2O5Y - chains L and H; structure by X-ray diffraction, 2.85 A resolution.

# Chain L
Name: chimeric antibody Fab 1E9-DB3
Organism: Mus musculus, Homo sapiens
Notes: fragment: light chain; engineered mutation(s): G63S; antibody fragment or engineered binder
Chain sequence (219 residues; numbered 1 to 214 plus 5 insertion-coded residues; the number before each row is that of its first residue; a row labelled like 27A-27E holds insertion residues (27A, then the next letters in order)):
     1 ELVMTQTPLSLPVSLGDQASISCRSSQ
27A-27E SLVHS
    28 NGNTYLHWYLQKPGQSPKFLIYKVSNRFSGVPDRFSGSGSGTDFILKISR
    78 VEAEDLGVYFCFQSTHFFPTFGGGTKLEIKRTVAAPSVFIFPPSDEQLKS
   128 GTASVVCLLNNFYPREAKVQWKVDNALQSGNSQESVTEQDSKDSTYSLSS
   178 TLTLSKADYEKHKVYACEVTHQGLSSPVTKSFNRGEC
Not modelled in the structure: 214
Disulfide bonds: Cys23-Cys88, Cys134-Cys194
Small-molecule neighbours: progesterone (STR): Phe89, Ser91, Pro96

# Chain H
Name: chimeric antibody Fab 1E9-DB3
Organism: Mus musculus, Homo sapiens
Notes: fragment: heavy chain; engineered mutation(s): L47W, M87T, R100W; antibody fragment or engineered binder
Chain sequence (227 residues; row label = number of the first residue in the row; note: 17 numbers in that range are skipped by the numbering (no residue carries them; nothing is unmodelled there); a row labelled like 82A-82C holds insertion residues (82A, then the next letters in order)):
     1 QVQLVQSGPELKKPGETVKISCKASGYMFTNYGMNWVKQAPGKALKWMGW
    51 IN
   52A P
    53 YTGESTFADDFKGRFAFFLETSATTAYLQI
82A-82C NNL
    83 KNEDTATYFCARGTTIVW
100A-100B AM
   101 DYWGQGTSVTVSSASTKGPSVFPLAPSSKSTSG
   136 GTAALGCLVKDYFPEPVTV
   156 SW
   162 NSGALTSG
   171 VHTFPAVLQSS
   183 GLYSLSSVVTVPSS
   199 SL
   202 GTQTYICNVNHKPSNTKVDKKV
   226 EPLSC
   232 D
   235 KTHT
Not modelled in the structure: 228-230, 232, 235-238
Disulfide bonds: Cys22-Cys92, Cys142-Cys208
Small-molecule neighbours: progesterone (STR): Asn35, Trp47, Trp50, Gly95, Thr97, Trp100, Ala100A, Met100B

# Interface between chain L and chain H
Contacting residue pairs (64):
  His27D(L) with Trp100(H)
  Tyr32(L) with Val99(H); Trp100(H), hydrophobic
  His34(L) with Val99(H); Trp100(H), hydrogen bond (side chain-backbone); Ala100A(H)
  Tyr36(L) with Ala100A(H); Met100B(H), hydrogen bond (side chain-backbone); Trp103(H)
  Gln38(L) with Gln39(H), hydrogen bond; Phe91(H)
  Ser43(L) with Phe91(H); Gly104(H), hydrogen bond (side chain-backbone); Gln105(H)
  Pro44(L) with Trp103(H)
  Phe46(L) with Ala100A(H), hydrophobic; Met100B(H); Asp101(H)
  Phe55(L) with Tyr102(H)
  Phe87(L) with Ala44(H), hydrophobic; Leu45(H), hydrophobic
  Phe89(L) with Met100B(H), hydrophobic
  Ser91(L) with Trp100(H), hydrogen bond (side chain-backbone)
  Phe94(L) with Thr58(H); Phe59(H)
  Phe95(L) with Ala60(H), hydrophobic; Asp61(H)
  Pro96(L) with Trp47(H)
  Phe98(L) with Leu45(H); Trp103(H), hydrophobic
  Gly99(L) with Ala44(H)
  Gly100(L) with Ala44(H)
  Phe116(L) with Ala139(H), hydrophobic
  Phe118(L) with Leu124(H); Ala125(H); Ala139(H); Leu140(H), hydrophobic
  Ser121(L) with Phe122(H); Pro123(H)
  Glu123(L) with Val121(H); Phe122(H); Lys221(H), salt bridge
  Gln124(L) with Phe122(H); Lys145(H)
  Ser131(L) with Leu143(H); Lys145(H)
  Val133(L) with Leu124(H), hydrophobic
  Leu135(L) with Phe174(H), hydrophobic; Val190(H), hydrophobic
  Asn137(L) with His172(H), hydrogen bond; Thr192(H)
  Asn138(L) with His172(H)
  Gln160(L) with Gln179(H)
  Glu161(L) with Val177(H)
  Ser162(L) with Phe174(H); Pro175(H), hydrogen bond (side chain-backbone); Val177(H)
  Val163(L) with Pro175(H)
  Thr164(L) with His172(H); Phe174(H)
  Ser174(L) with His172(H), hydrogen bond; Phe174(H)
  Leu175(L) with Phe174(H), hydrophobic
  Ser176(L) with Phe174(H)
Other interface residues (no listed pair), chain L (44 interface residues in all): Asn28, Tyr49, Lys50, Thr92, Ile117, Ser127, Asp167, Thr180
Other interface residues (no listed pair), chain H (41 interface residues in all): Val37, Lys46, Pro126, Ser127, Thr137, Leu178

# Summary
Chain L and chain H form an interface of 44 and 41 residues respectively, with 8 hydrogen bonds and 1 salt
bridge. Among the polar pairs are Glu123(L)-Lys221(H), His34(L)-Trp100(H) and Tyr36(L)-Met100B(H).
Progesterone is bound between chain L and chain H.
Here chain L is chimeric antibody Fab 1E9-DB3 and chain H is chimeric antibody Fab 1E9-DB3, both from Mus
musculus, Homo sapiens. Entry 2O5Y (Crystal structure of the 1E9 LeuH47Trp/ArgH100Trp Fab progesterone
complex) was determined by X-ray diffraction (same publication as 2O5X and 2O5Z).
